Entry 4LJC (X-ray diffraction, 1.86 A resolution); this record covers chains C and D of the 4 polymer chains in the assembly.

[Chain C (and D)]
Protein: Green to red photoconvertible GPF-like protein EosFP
Source organism: Lobophyllia hemprichii
Notes: chain D of this document is another copy of the same molecule, construct and numbering; everything in this record applies to it too
UniProt: Q5S6Z9 (Q5S6Z9_LOBHE); aligned to UniProt positions 1-223 over residues 1-223
Chain sequence (227 residues; each row starts with the number of its first residue; note: 2 numbers in that range are skipped by the numbering (no residue carries them; nothing is unmodelled there); numbers below 1 keep their minus sign (His-5 is residue -5)):
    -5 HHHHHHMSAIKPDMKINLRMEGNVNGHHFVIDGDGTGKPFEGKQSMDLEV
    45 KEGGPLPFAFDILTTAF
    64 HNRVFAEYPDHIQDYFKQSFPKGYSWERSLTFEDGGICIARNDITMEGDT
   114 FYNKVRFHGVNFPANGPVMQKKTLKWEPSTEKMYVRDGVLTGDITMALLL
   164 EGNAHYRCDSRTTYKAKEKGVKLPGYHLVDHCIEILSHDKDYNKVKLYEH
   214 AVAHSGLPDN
Not modelled in the structure: -5 to -2 (chain D: -5 to 0)
Differences from the reference sequence: expression tag (-5 to 0); chromophore (64, 64, 64); engineered mutation Ser173 (Phe in Q5S6Z9), Leu191 (Phe in Q5S6Z9)
Modified residues: His64 (circularized tri-peptide chromophore; CR8)
Covalently attached groups: covalent link Phe61-His64
Ligand contacts: sulfite ion (SO3): Cys195, Ile196, Glu197, Tyr211, Glu212, His213

[Interface between chain C and chain D]
Residue-residue contacts (44):
  Glu96(C) - Arg149(D)  salt bridge
  Glu140(C) - Tyr189(D)
  Pro141(C) - Tyr189(D)  hydrogen bond (backbone-side chain)
  Pro141(C) - Ser218(D)
  Ser142(C) - Lys145(D)
  Thr143(C) - Thr143(D)
  Thr143(C) - Lys145(D)
  Thr143(C) - Leu191(D)
  Lys145(C) - Ser142(D)
  Lys145(C) - Thr143(D)
  Lys145(C) - Thr158(D)  hydrogen bond (side chain-backbone)
  Tyr147(C) - His168(D)
  Tyr147(C) - Arg170(D)
  Arg149(C) - Glu96(D)  salt bridge
  Asp156(C) - Thr158(D)
  Asp156(C) - Arg170(D)  salt bridge
  Ile157(C) - Thr158(D)
  Thr158(C) - Lys145(D)  hydrogen bond (backbone-side chain)
  Thr158(C) - Asp156(D)
  Thr158(C) - Ile157(D)
  Thr158(C) - Thr158(D)  hydrogen bond
  His168(C) - Arg149(D)  hydrogen bond (backbone-side chain)
  His168(C) - Tyr189(D)
  Arg170(C) - Tyr147(D)
  Arg170(C) - Asp156(D)  salt bridge
  Tyr189(C) - Glu140(D)
  Tyr189(C) - Pro141(D)  hydrogen bond (side chain-backbone)
  Tyr189(C) - His168(D)
  Leu191(C) - Pro141(D)
  Leu191(C) - Thr143(D)
  Asp193(C) - Leu220(D)
  Asp193(C) - Asn223(D)  hydrogen bond
  Cys195(C) - Leu220(D)
  His213(C) - Leu220(D)
  Ala214(C) - Leu220(D)  hydrophobic
  Val215(C) - Leu220(D)  hydrophobic
  Ser218(C) - Pro141(D)
  Gly219(C) - Pro141(D)
  Leu220(C) - Pro141(D)
  Leu220(C) - Asp193(D)
  Leu220(C) - Cys195(D)  hydrogen bond (backbone-side chain)
  Leu220(C) - His213(D)
  Leu220(C) - Val215(D)  hydrophobic
  Asn223(C) - Asp193(D)  hydrogen bond
Interface residues without a listed pair, chain C (31 interface residues in all): Ala160, Tyr169, Asp172, Arg174, His194, His217, Pro221
Interface residues without a listed pair, chain D (29 interface residues in all): Ala160, Asp172, Arg174, His194, Ala214, Gly219, Pro221

[Overview]
The interface between chain C and chain D involves 31 residues on one side and 29 on the other, with 9
hydrogen bonds and 4 salt bridges. Among the polar pairs are Glu96(C)-Arg149(D), Asp156(C)-Arg170(D) and
Pro141(C)-Tyr189(D). Bound to chain C: sulfite ion.
Both chains are Green to red photoconvertible GPF-like protein EosFP (Lobophyllia hemprichii). Entry 4LJC
(Structure of an X-ray-induced photobleached state of IrisFP) was determined by X-ray diffraction together
with 4LJB and 4LJD from the same study.
